PDB entry 8DWE | X-ray diffraction, 2.20 A resolution | chains A and C of the 3 polymer chains in the assembly

# Chain A
Name: Adenine DNA glycosylase
From: Geobacillus stearothermophilus
Notes: EC 3.2.2.31
UniProt: P83847 (MUTY_GEOSE); residues 1-365 here = UniProt positions 1-365
Sequence (365 residues; row label = number of the first residue in the row):
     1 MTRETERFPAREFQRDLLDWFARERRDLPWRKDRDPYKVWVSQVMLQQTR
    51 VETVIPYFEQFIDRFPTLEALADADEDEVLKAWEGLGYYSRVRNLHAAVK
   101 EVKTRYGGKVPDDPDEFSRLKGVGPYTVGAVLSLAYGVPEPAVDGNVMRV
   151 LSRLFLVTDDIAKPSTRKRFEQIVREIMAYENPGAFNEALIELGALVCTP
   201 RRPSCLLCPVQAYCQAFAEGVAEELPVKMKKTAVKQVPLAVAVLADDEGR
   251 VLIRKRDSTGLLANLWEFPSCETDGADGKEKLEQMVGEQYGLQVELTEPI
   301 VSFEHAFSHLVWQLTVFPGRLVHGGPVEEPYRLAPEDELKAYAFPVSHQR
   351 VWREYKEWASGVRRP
Not modelled in the structure: 1-4, 360-365
Differences from the reference sequence: engineered mutation Gln-43 (Glu in P83847)
Metal / ion sites: Ca2+ site 1: Ser-118, Val-123 (shared with 1 residue of chain D); Ca2+ site 2: Glu-181 (shared with 2 residues of chain D); 4Fe-4S cluster Fe: Cys-198, Cys-205, Cys-208, Cys-214; Ca2+ site 3: Asp-257, Thr-259
Small-molecule neighbours: 4Fe-4S cluster (SF4): Arg-153, Leu-154, Val-197, Cys-198, Pro-203, Ser-204, Cys-205, Cys-208, Val-210, Gln-211, Cys-214, Phe-217, Ala-222
UniProt features mapped onto this chain:
  - binding site (DNA): Trp-30, Arg-31, Gln-48, Thr-49, Leu-86 to Tyr-88, Tyr-126, Glu-188, Ser-308
  - binding site ([4Fe-4S] cluster): Cys-198, Cys-205, Cys-208, Cys-214
  - site: Asp-144 (Transition state stabilizer)
  - mutagenesis: Asp-144 (D144N: Loss of catalytic activity)

# Chain C
Molecule: 11-nt DNA strand
Sequence (11 nucleotides; numbered 12 to 22; the number before each row is that of its first residue):
    12 TGTCCAXGTCT
Modified positions: PRN (purine 2'-deoxyribo-5'-monophosphate) at position 18

# How chain A and chain C interact
Pairs across the interface (38; chain A residue first):
  Arg-26(A) / PRN_18(C)  base contact
  Trp-30(A) / PRN_18(C)  base contact
  Arg-31(A) / PRN_18(C)  base contact
  Gln-43(A) / PRN_18(C)  base contact
  Leu-46(A) / PRN_18(C)  sugar contact
  Leu-46(A) / DG19(C)  phosphate contact
  Gln-47(A) / DG19(C)  phosphate contact
  Gln-47(A) / DT20(C)  sugar contact
  Gln-48(A) / DA17(C)  base contact
  Gln-48(A) / DG19(C)  hydrogen bond to the phosphate
  Thr-49(A) / DA17(C)  base contact
  Thr-49(A) / PRN_18(C)  sugar contact
  Arg-50(A) / DA17(C)  phosphate contact
  Arg-50(A) / PRN_18(C)  salt bridge to the phosphate
  Val-51(A) / PRN_18(C)  hydrogen bond to the phosphate
  Tyr-88(A) / DG19(C)  base contact
  Asn-94(A) / DC21(C)  sugar contact
  Leu-120(A) / DC21(C)  phosphate contact
  Lys-121(A) / DC21(C)  phosphate contact
  Lys-121(A) / DT22(C)  salt bridge to the phosphate
  Gly-122(A) / DT20(C)  sugar contact
  Gly-122(A) / DC21(C)  hydrogen bond to the phosphate
  Val-123(A) / DT20(C)  phosphate contact
  Val-123(A) / DC21(C)  phosphate contact
  Gly-124(A) / DT20(C)  hydrogen bond to the phosphate
  Pro-125(A) / DT20(C)  phosphate contact
  Tyr-126(A) / PRN_18(C)  base contact
  Tyr-126(A) / DG19(C)  phosphate contact
  Tyr-126(A) / DT20(C)  hydrogen bond to the phosphate
  Thr-127(A) / DT20(C)  hydrogen bond to the phosphate
  Asp-144(A) / PRN_18(C)  sugar contact
  Asp-144(A) / DG19(C)  phosphate contact
  Gly-145(A) / DA17(C)  phosphate contact
  Gly-145(A) / DG19(C)  hydrogen bond to the phosphate
  Asn-146(A) / PRN_18(C)  hydrogen bond to the phosphate
  Arg-149(A) / DA17(C)  salt bridge to the phosphate
  Ile-191(A) / PRN_18(C)  base contact
  Lys-228(A) / DC16(C)  phosphate contact
Other interface residues (no listed pair), chain A (28 interface residues in all): Ala-195, Pro-200

# In short
The interface between chain A and chain C involves 28 residues on one side and 7 on the other; the contacts
include 8 hydrogen bonds and 3 salt bridges. Among the polar pairs are Gln-48(A)/DG19(C), Val-51(A)/PRN_18(C)
and Gly-122(A)/DC21(C). Ligands of chain A: 4Fe-4S cluster.
Chain A is Adenine DNA glycosylase (Geobacillus stearothermophilus) and chain C is an 11-nt DNA strand; the
structure, Adenine glycosylase MutY variant E43Q in complex with DNA containing d(8-oxo-G) paired with
substrate purine, was determined by X-ray diffraction.
